2LE9 - chains B and C of the 4 polymer chains in the assembly; structure by solution NMR.

[Chain B (and C)]
Name: Protein S100-A13
From: Homo sapiens
Notes: chain C of this document is another copy of the same molecule, construct and numbering; everything in this record applies to it too
Reference sequence: Q99584 (S10AD_HUMAN); residue numbers follow UniProt; this construct covers 2-98
Amino-acid sequence (97 residues; numbered 2 to 98; the number before each row is that of its first residue):
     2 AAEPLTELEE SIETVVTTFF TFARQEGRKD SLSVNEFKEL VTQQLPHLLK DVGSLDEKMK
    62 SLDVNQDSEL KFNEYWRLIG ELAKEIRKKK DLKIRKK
Curated features (UniProtKB/Swiss-Prot):
  - binding site (Ca(2+)): S32, E37, D64, N66, D68, E70, E75
  - modified residue: S32 (Phosphoserine)

[Chain B / chain C interface]
Contacting residue pairs - 54 pairs, chain B then chain C:
  A2(B) with K97(C); K98(C)
  E4(B) with K98(C)
  L6(B) with H48(C); I87(C)
  T7(B) with Q45(C)
  E8(B) with F23(C); Q45(C)
  L9(B) with F23(C); Q45(C); L46(C)
  E10(B) with H48(C); L49(C); I87(C); K90(C)
  S12(B) with V16(C); T19(C)
  I13(B) with L49(C); L83(C); I87(C)
  T15(B) with S12(C); T15(C)
  V16(B) with S12(C)
  V17(B) with I87(C)
  T19(B) with L9(C); S12(C)
  F20(B) with R88(C)
  F23(B) with L9(C)
  D31(B) with R88(C)
  Q45(B) with T7(C); E8(C); L9(C)
  L46(B) with L9(C)
  H48(B) with L6(C); E10(C)
  L49(B) with E10(C); I13(C)
  N74(B) with K85(C)
  W77(B) with W77(C); G81(C)
  G81(B) with W77(C)
  L83(B) with I13(C)
  K85(B) with N74(C)
  I87(B) with L6(C); E10(C); I13(C); V17(C)
  R88(B) with F20(C); D31(C); F73(C)
  K90(B) with E10(C)
  K97(B) with A2(C)
  K98(B) with A2(C); E4(C)
Also at the interface, not in a pair above, chain B (33 interface residues in all): L41, F73, A84
Also at the interface, not in a pair above, chain C (35 interface residues in all): L41, E82, A84, K89

[Summary]
33 residues of chain B face 35 of chain C across their interface. From UniProt: 7 Ca2+-binding residues on
chain B.
Both chains are Protein S100-A13 (Homo sapiens). Entry 2LE9 (RAGEC2-S100A13 tetrameric complex) was determined
by solution NMR.
